Entry 1S5F (X-ray diffraction, 2.60 A resolution); this record covers chains F and G of the 6 polymer chains in the assembly.

# Chain F (and G)
Name: cholera toxin B protein (CTB)
Organism: Vibrio cholerae
Notes: chain G of this document is another copy of the same molecule, construct and numbering; everything in this record applies to it too
Reference sequence: P01556 (CHTB_VIBCH); residues 1-103 here correspond to UniProt positions 22-124 (UniProt number = residue number + 21)
Sequence (103 residues; each row starts with the number of its first residue):
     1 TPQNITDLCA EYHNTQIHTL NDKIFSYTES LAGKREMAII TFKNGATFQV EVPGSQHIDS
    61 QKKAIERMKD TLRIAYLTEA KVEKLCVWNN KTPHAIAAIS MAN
Cystine bridges: Cys9-Cys86
Ligand contacts: beta-D-galactopyranose (GAL): Glu51, Gln56, His57, Gln61, Trp88, Asn90, Lys91

# Interface between chain F and chain G
Residue-residue contacts (58):
  Thr1(F) - Arg35(G)
  Thr1(F) - Met37(G)
  Thr1(F) - Gln49(G)
  Thr1(F) - Thr92(G)
  Pro2(F) - Arg35(G)
  Pro2(F) - Ile39(G)
  Gln3(F) - Ile39(G)
  Gln3(F) - Thr47(G)
  Ile5(F) - Thr28(G)
  Leu8(F) - Ser30(G)
  Leu8(F) - Arg35(G)
  Glu11(F) - Arg35(G)  salt bridge
  Tyr12(F) - Ala32(G)
  Tyr12(F) - Gly33(G)
  Tyr12(F) - Lys34(G)  hydrogen bond (side chain-backbone)
  Tyr12(F) - Arg35(G)
  Ile58(F) - Gly33(G)
  Ile58(F) - Lys34(G)
  Ser60(F) - Glu36(G)  hydrogen bond
  Gln61(F) - Leu31(G)  hydrogen bond (side chain-backbone)
  Gln61(F) - Ala32(G)
  Gln61(F) - Gly33(G)
  Gln61(F) - Glu36(G)  hydrogen bond (backbone-side chain)
  Lys63(F) - Pro53(G)
  Lys63(F) - Glu66(G)
  Ala64(F) - Leu31(G)  hydrophobic
  Arg67(F) - Glu29(G)
  Arg67(F) - Glu66(G)  salt bridge
  Arg67(F) - Lys69(G)
  Arg67(F) - Asp70(G)  salt bridge
  Arg67(F) - Arg73(G)  hydrogen bond (backbone-side chain)
  Met68(F) - Glu29(G)
  Met68(F) - Leu31(G)  hydrophobic
  Asp70(F) - Arg73(G)
  Thr71(F) - Glu29(G)  hydrogen bond
  Thr71(F) - Arg73(G)  hydrogen bond
  Ile74(F) - Leu77(G)  hydrophobic
  Thr78(F) - Leu77(G)
  Ala80(F) - Leu77(G)  hydrophobic
  Trp88(F) - Leu31(G)  hydrophobic
  Trp88(F) - Ala32(G)  hydrophobic
  Ile96(F) - Leu31(G)
  Ala97(F) - Ser30(G)  hydrogen bond (backbone-side chain)
  Ala97(F) - Leu31(G)  hydrogen bond (backbone-backbone)
  Ala97(F) - Ala32(G)  hydrogen bond (backbone-backbone)
  Ala98(F) - Glu29(G)
  Ala98(F) - Ser30(G)
  Ile99(F) - Tyr27(G)
  Ile99(F) - Thr28(G)
  Ile99(F) - Glu29(G)  hydrogen bond (backbone-backbone)
  Ser100(F) - Tyr27(G)
  Ser100(F) - Thr28(G)
  Met101(F) - Ser26(G)
  Met101(F) - Tyr27(G)  hydrogen bond (backbone-backbone)
  Met101(F) - Tyr76(G)  hydrogen bond (backbone-side chain)
  Ala102(F) - Ser26(G)
  Ala102(F) - Tyr76(G)  hydrogen bond (backbone-side chain)
  Asn103(F) - Phe25(G)
Other interface residues (no listed pair), chain F (30 interface residues in all): Asn4, Ile65
Other interface residues (no listed pair), chain G (25 interface residues in all): Pro93

# Summary
Chain F and chain G form an interface of 30 and 25 residues respectively; the contacts include 14 hydrogen
bonds and 3 salt bridges. Polar pairs include Glu11(F)-Arg35(G), Arg67(F)-Glu66(G) and Arg67(F)-Asp70(G).
Bound to chain F: beta-D-galactopyranose.
Both chains are cholera toxin B protein (CTB) (Vibrio cholerae). Entry 1S5F (Cholera holotoxin, Crystal form
2) was determined by X-ray diffraction together with 1S5B, 1S5C, 1S5D and 1S5E from the same study.
